8JMP - chain A; structure by X-ray diffraction, 1.90 A resolution.

[Chain A]
Protein: Leaf-branch compost cutinase
From: unidentified prokaryotic organism
Notes: EC 3.1.1.74, 3.1.1.101
UniProtKB: G9BY57 (PETH_UNKP); numbering as in UniProt (aligned over 36-293)
Amino-acid sequence (260 residues; each row starts with the number of its first residue):
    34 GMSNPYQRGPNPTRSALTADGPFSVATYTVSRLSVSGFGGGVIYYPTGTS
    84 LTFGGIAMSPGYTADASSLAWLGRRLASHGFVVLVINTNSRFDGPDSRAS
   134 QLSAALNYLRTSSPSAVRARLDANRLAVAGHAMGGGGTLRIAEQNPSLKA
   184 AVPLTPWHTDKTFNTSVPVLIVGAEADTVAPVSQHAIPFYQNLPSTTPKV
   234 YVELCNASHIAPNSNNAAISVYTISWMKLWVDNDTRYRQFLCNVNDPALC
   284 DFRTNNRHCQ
Not modelled in the structure: 34-35
Differences from the reference sequence: expression tag (34-35); engineered mutation Gly127 (Tyr in G9BY57), Ala165 (Ser in G9BY57), Cys238 (Asp in G9BY57), Ile243 (Phe in G9BY57), Cys283 (Ser in G9BY57)
Disulfides: Cys238-Cys283, Cys275-Cys292
Ion coordination: Ca2+: Asp193, Thr195
Residues lining bound ligands: EMX (4-[4-(4-carboxyphenyl)carbonyloxybutoxycarbonyl]benzoic acid): Gly94, Tyr95, Phe125, Asp126, Gly127, Ser130, Ala165, Met166, Trp190, Val212, His242

[Overview]
Bound to chain A: compound EMX. Asp193 and Thr195 form the Ca2+ site.
Chain A is Leaf-branch compost cutinase (unidentified prokaryotic organism); the structure, Structure of a
leaf-branch compost cutinase, ICCG in complex with 1,4-butanediol terephthalate, was determined by X-ray
diffraction, deposited together with 8JMO.
